PDB entry 2AVO | X-ray diffraction, 1.10 A resolution | chains A and B

Chain A (and B):
Protein: Pol polyprotein
From: Human immunodeficiency virus 1
Notes: EC 3.4.23.16; fragment: protease retropepsin; chain B of this document is another copy of the same molecule, construct and numbering; everything in this record applies to it too
UniProt: P04587 (POL_HV1B5); residues 1-99 here correspond to UniProt positions 69-167 (UniProt number = residue number + 68)
Sequence (99 residues; each row starts with the number of its first residue):
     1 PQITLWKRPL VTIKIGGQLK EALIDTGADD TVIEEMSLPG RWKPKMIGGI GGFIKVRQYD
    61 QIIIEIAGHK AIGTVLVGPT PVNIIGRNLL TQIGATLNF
Construct notes: engineered mutation Lys7 (Gln75 in P04587), Ile24 (Leu92 in P04587), Ile33 (Leu101 in P04587), Ile63 (Leu131 in P04587), Ala67 (Cys135 in P04587), Ala95 (Cys163 in P04587)
Ligand contacts: indinavir (MK1; N-[2(R)-hydroxy-1(S)-indanyl]-5-[(2(S)-tertiary butylaminocarbonyl)-4(3-pyridylmethyl)piperazino]-4(S)-hydroxy-2(R)-phenylmethylpentanamide): Arg8, Leu23, Asp25, Gly27, Ala28, Asp29, Asp30, Val32, Ile47, Gly48, Gly49, Ile50, Pro81, Val82, Ile84
Reported in the primary citation:
  - contacts within the chain: Ile3-Ile24 (hydrophobic contact), Val11-Ile24 (hydrophobic contact), Ile24-Ile85 (hydrophobic contact), Ile24-Leu90
  - self-association interface (contacts with another copy of this molecule); pairs are residue here / residue on that copy: Ile24-Leu97, Ile24-Phe99
  - binding site for indinavir: Arg8, Asp25
  - catalytic residues: Asp25 (proposed by the authors, not directly observed)
  - mutagenesis - L24I (Kd = 22 nM): decreased stability in response to Dimer dissociation

How chain A and chain B interact:
Pairs across the interface - 100 pairs, chain A then chain B:
  Pro1(A) with Leu97(B); Asn98(B); Phe99(B), hydrogen bond (backbone-backbone)
  Gln2(A) with Thr96(B); Leu97(B); Asn98(B), hydrogen bond
  Ile3(A) with Thr96(B); Leu97(B), hydrogen bond (backbone-backbone); Phe99(B), hydrophobic
  Leu5(A) with Thr26(B); Arg87(B), hydrogen bond (backbone-side chain); Leu90(B), hydrophobic; Thr91(B), hydrogen bond (backbone-side chain); Ala95(B)
  Trp6(A) with Arg87(B), hydrogen bond (backbone-side chain); Thr91(B)
  Lys7(A) with Arg87(B)
  Arg8(A) with Asp29(B), salt bridge; Arg87(B)
  Pro9(A) with Thr26(B); Arg87(B); Leu97(B), hydrophobic
  Leu23(A) with Gly27(B)
  Ile24(A) with Thr26(B), hydrogen bond (backbone-side chain); Leu97(B), hydrophobic
  Asp25(A) with Asp25(B); Thr26(B); Gly27(B), hydrogen bond (side chain-backbone)
  Thr26(A) with Leu5(B); Pro9(B); Ile24(B), hydrogen bond (side chain-backbone); Asp25(B); Thr26(B), hydrogen bond (backbone-side chain); Leu97(B)
  Gly27(A) with Leu23(B); Ile24(B); Asp25(B)
  Asp29(A) with Arg8(B), salt bridge
  Gly49(A) with Ile50(B); Pro81(B)
  Ile50(A) with Ile47(B), hydrophobic; Gly48(B); Gly49(B); Ile50(B), hydrogen bond (backbone-backbone); Ile54(B); Thr80(B); Pro81(B); Ile84(B), hydrophobic
  Gly51(A) with Ile50(B), hydrogen bond (backbone-backbone); Gly51(B); Gly52(B)
  Gly52(A) with Ile50(B); Gly51(B)
  Ile54(A) with Ile50(B), hydrophobic; Gly51(B)
  Ala67(A) with Phe99(B), hydrophobic
  His69(A) with Phe99(B)
  Thr80(A) with Ile50(B)
  Pro81(A) with Ile50(B)
  Arg87(A) with Leu5(B), hydrogen bond (side chain-backbone); Trp6(B), hydrogen bond (side chain-backbone); Lys7(B); Arg8(B); Pro9(B)
  Leu90(A) with Leu5(B), hydrophobic
  Thr91(A) with Leu5(B); Trp6(B)
  Ile93(A) with Phe99(B)
  Gly94(A) with Asn98(B)
  Ala95(A) with Leu5(B); Asn98(B); Phe99(B), hydrophobic
  Thr96(A) with Gln2(B), hydrogen bond; Ile3(B); Thr4(B); Thr96(B); Leu97(B); Asn98(B), hydrogen bond (backbone-backbone)
  Leu97(A) with Pro1(B); Gln2(B); Ile3(B), hydrogen bond (backbone-backbone); Pro9(B), hydrophobic; Ile24(B), hydrophobic; Thr26(B); Ala95(B), hydrophobic; Thr96(B); Leu97(B), hydrophobic
  Asn98(A) with Pro1(B); Gln2(B), hydrogen bond; Gly94(B); Ala95(B); Thr96(B), hydrogen bond (backbone-backbone); Asn98(B), hydrogen bond
  Phe99(A) with Pro1(B), hydrogen bond (backbone-backbone); Ile3(B), hydrophobic; Ile24(B), hydrophobic; Ala67(B), hydrophobic; His69(B); Ile93(B); Ala95(B), hydrophobic
Also at the interface, not in a pair above, chain A (36 interface residues in all): Thr4, Phe53, Ile84
Also at the interface, not in a pair above, chain B (40 interface residues in all): Val32, Phe53, Ile66

In short:
The interface between chain A and chain B involves 36 residues on one side and 40 on the other, with 21
hydrogen bonds and 2 salt bridges. Among the polar pairs are Arg8(A)-Asp29(B), Gln2(A)-Asn98(B) and
Leu5(A)-Arg87(B). From the paper: the catalytic residue Asp25(A); L24I of chain A reduces stability in
response to Dimer dissociation.
Both chains are Pol polyprotein (Human immunodeficiency virus 1). Entry 2AVO (Kinetics, stability, and
structural changes in high resolution crystal structures of HIV-1 protease with drug resistant ...) was
determined by X-ray diffraction (same publication as 2AVM, 2AVQ, 2AVS and 2AVV).
